PDB entry 3FTG | X-ray diffraction, 2.60 A resolution | chains A and B of the 3 polymer chains in the assembly

Chain A:
Protein: H-2 class I histocompatibility antigen, D-B alpha chain
Source organism: Mus musculus
UniProt: P01899 (HA11_MOUSE); residues 1-280 here correspond to UniProt positions 25-304 (UniProt number = residue number + 24)
Amino-acid sequence (281 residues; each row starts with the number of its first residue; numbering starts at 0):
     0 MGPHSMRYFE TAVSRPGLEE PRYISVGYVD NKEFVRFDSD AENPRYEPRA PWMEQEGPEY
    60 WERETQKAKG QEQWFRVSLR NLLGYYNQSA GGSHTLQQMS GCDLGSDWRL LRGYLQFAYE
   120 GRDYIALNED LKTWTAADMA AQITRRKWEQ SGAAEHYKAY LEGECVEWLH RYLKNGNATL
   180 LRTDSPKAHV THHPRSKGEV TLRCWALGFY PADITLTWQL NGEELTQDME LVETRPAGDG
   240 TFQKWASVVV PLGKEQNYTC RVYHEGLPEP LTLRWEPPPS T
Disordered / not traced: 0, 191-201, 220-228, 247-254, 276-280
Disulfides: Cys-101/Cys-164, Cys-203/Cys-259
Sequence notes: initiating methionine (0)

Chain B:
Protein: Beta-2-microglobulin
Source organism: Mus musculus
UniProt: P01887 (B2MG_MOUSE); residues 1-99 here correspond to UniProt positions 21-119 (UniProt number = residue number + 20)
Amino-acid sequence (100 residues; row label = number of the first residue in the row; numbering starts at 0):
     0 MIQKTPQIQV YSRHPPENGK PNILNCYVTQ FHPPHIEIQM LKNGKKIPKV EMSDMSFSKD
    60 WSFYILAHTE FTPTETDTYA CRVKHDSMAE PKTVYWDRDM
Disulfides: Cys-25/Cys-80
Sequence notes: initiating methionine (0)

Interface between chain A and chain B:
Contacting residue pairs (52; chain A residue first):
  Phe-8(A) / Phe-56(B)
  Thr-10(A) / Phe-56(B)
  Thr-10(A) / Phe-62(B)
  Val-12(A) / Pro-33(B)  hydrophobic
  Arg-21(A) / Met-54(B)
  Val-25(A) / Met-54(B)
  Tyr-27(A) / Asp-53(B)  hydrogen bond
  Tyr-27(A) / Ser-55(B)  hydrogen bond
  Tyr-27(A) / Tyr-63(B)  hydrogen bond
  Arg-35(A) / Ser-52(B)  hydrogen bond (side chain-backbone)
  Arg-35(A) / Asp-53(B)  hydrogen bond (side chain-backbone)
  Arg-35(A) / Met-54(B)
  Thr-94(A) / His-31(B)
  Thr-94(A) / Pro-33(B)
  Gln-96(A) / Phe-56(B)
  Gln-96(A) / Trp-60(B)  hydrogen bond (side chain-backbone)
  Gln-96(A) / Phe-62(B)
  Gln-97(A) / Phe-56(B)
  Tyr-113(A) / Lys-58(B)
  Gln-115(A) / Trp-60(B)
  Phe-116(A) / Trp-60(B)
  Ala-117(A) / Trp-60(B)  hydrophobic
  Glu-119(A) / Ile-1(B)
  Glu-119(A) / His-31(B)
  Gly-120(A) / His-31(B)
  Gly-120(A) / Trp-60(B)
  Arg-121(A) / Ile-1(B)
  Asp-122(A) / Trp-60(B)  hydrogen bond
  Thr-190(A) / Asp-98(B)  hydrogen bond
  Arg-202(A) / Asp-98(B)  salt bridge
  Arg-202(A) / Met-99(B)
  Trp-204(A) / Asp-98(B)
  Trp-204(A) / Met-99(B)
  Val-231(A) / Gln-8(B)
  Glu-232(A) / Gln-8(B)
  Glu-232(A) / Tyr-26(B)
  Glu-232(A) / Thr-28(B)
  Arg-234(A) / Gln-8(B)
  Arg-234(A) / Tyr-10(B)
  Arg-234(A) / Met-99(B)  hydrogen bond (side chain-backbone)
  Pro-235(A) / Tyr-10(B)  hydrogen bond (backbone-side chain)
  Pro-235(A) / Asn-24(B)
  Pro-235(A) / Tyr-26(B)
  Pro-235(A) / Leu-65(B)  hydrophobic
  Ala-236(A) / Arg-12(B)  hydrogen bond (backbone-side chain)
  Ala-236(A) / Asn-24(B)  hydrogen bond (backbone-side chain)
  Gly-237(A) / Arg-12(B)  hydrogen bond (backbone-side chain)
  Asp-238(A) / Arg-12(B)
  Gln-242(A) / Tyr-10(B)
  Gln-242(A) / Ser-11(B)
  Gln-242(A) / Arg-12(B)
  Trp-244(A) / Met-99(B)  hydrogen bond (side chain-backbone)
Other interface residues (no listed pair), chain A (36 interface residues in all): Arg-6, Glu-9, Glu-32, Met-98, Leu-206, Thr-233
Other interface residues (no listed pair), chain B (23 interface residues in all): Pro-14

Overview:
The interface between chain A and chain B involves 36 residues on one side and 23 on the other; the contacts
include 14 hydrogen bonds and 1 salt bridge. Among the polar pairs are Arg-202(A)/Asp-98(B),
Tyr-27(A)/Asp-53(B) and Tyr-27(A)/Ser-55(B).
Here chain A is H-2 class I histocompatibility antigen, D-B alpha chain and chain B is Beta-2-microglobulin,
both from Mus musculus. Entry 3FTG (Crystal Structure of H2Db in complex with NP366-N3A variant peptide from
influenza) was determined by X-ray diffraction.
